Entry 5KDM (X-ray diffraction, 3.50 A resolution); this record covers chains C and D of the 4 polymer chains in the assembly.

Chain C:
Name: Death domain-associated protein 6
From: Homo sapiens
UniProtKB: Q9UER7 (DAXX_HUMAN); residue numbers follow UniProt; this construct covers 178-389
Chain sequence (212 residues; numbered 178 to 389; the number before each row is that of its first residue):
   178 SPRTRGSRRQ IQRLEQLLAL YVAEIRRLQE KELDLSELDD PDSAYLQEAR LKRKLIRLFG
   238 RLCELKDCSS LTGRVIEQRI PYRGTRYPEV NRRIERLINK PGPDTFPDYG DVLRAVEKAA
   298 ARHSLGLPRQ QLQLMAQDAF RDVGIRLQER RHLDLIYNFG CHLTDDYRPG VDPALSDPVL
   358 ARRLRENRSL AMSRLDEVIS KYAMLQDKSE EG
Disordered / not traced: 178-181, 387-389
Swiss-Prot annotation at these positions:
  - modified residue (Phosphoserine): Ser178, Ser213
  - mutagenesis: Gln206 (Q206L: Impairs interaction with histones H3 and H4), Ser220 (S220A: Abolishes interaction with histones H3 and H4), Tyr222 (Y222A/S: Abolishes interaction with histones H3 and H4; Y222E: Abolishes interaction with histone H3.3), Glu225 (E225L: Impairs interaction with histones H3 and H4), Lys229 (K229A/L: Impairs interaction with histones H3 and H4), Arg251 (R251A: Abolishes interaction with histones H3 and H4), Phe317 (F317A: Abolishes interaction with histones H3 and H4), Arg328 (R328A: Abolishes interaction with histones H3 and H4), Asp331 (D331A: Abolishes interaction with histones H3 and H4)
What the authors report for this chain:
  - mutagenesis - D342A/D343A: decreased binding to Major tegument protein (chain D)

Chain D:
Name: Major tegument protein
From: Epstein-Barr virus (strain AG876)
UniProtKB: Q1HVJ0 (MTP_EBVA8); numbering as in UniProt (aligned over 381-599)
Chain sequence (219 residues; each row starts with the number of its first residue):
   381 QALDTVRYDY GHYLIMLGPF QPWSGLTAPP CPYAESSWAQ AAVQTALELF SALYPAPCIS
   441 GYARPPGPSA VIEHLGSLVP KGGLLLFLSH LPDDVKDGLG EMGPARATGP GMQQFVSSYF
   501 LNPACSNVFI TVRQRGEKIN GRTVLQALGR ACDMAGCQHY VLGSTVPLGG LNFVNDLASP
   561 VSTAEMMDDF SPFFTVEFPP IQEEGASSPV PLDVDESMD
Disordered / not traced: 381-382, 401-412, 481-487, 582-599
Construct notes: conflict Ser587 (Arg in Q1HVJ0)
Swiss-Prot annotation at these positions:
  - mutagenesis: Tyr390 (Y390A: About 90% loss of co-localization with host DAXX in PML bodies), Lys461 (K461A: About 50% loss of co-localization with host DAXX in PML bodies)
What the authors report for this chain:
  - mutagenesis - D568A/D569A: decreased binding to DAXX
  - mutagenesis - D568A/D569A: decreased stability
  - mutagenesis - K461A: unchanged binding to DAXX
  - mutagenesis - Y390A/K461A, Y390A, K461A, V546A/L548A, V546S/L548S, D568A/D569A: decreased localization to PML-NBs
  - mutagenesis - V546D/L548D, D568A/D569A: decreased growth in response to B cell proliferation
  - mutagenesis - V546D/L548D, D568A/D569A: abolished binding to Death domain-associated protein 6 (chain C)
  - mutagenesis - Y390A/K461A, K461A, V546A/L548A, V546S/L548S: decreased binding to Death domain-associated protein 6 (chain C)

Interface between chain C and chain D:
Contacting residue pairs (21; chain C residue first):
  Gly250(C) - Asp569(D)
  Arg251(C) - Asp569(D)
  Val252(C) - Asp569(D)
  Val252(C) - Phe570(D)
  Gln255(C) - Ser571(D)  hydrogen bond
  Leu330(C) - Leu548(D)  hydrophobic
  Leu330(C) - Ser571(D)
  Asp331(C) - Asp569(D)
  Ile333(C) - Pro547(D)
  Ile333(C) - Leu548(D)  hydrophobic
  Tyr334(C) - Leu465(D)
  Tyr334(C) - Val546(D)  hydrophobic
  Tyr334(C) - Pro547(D)
  Tyr334(C) - Leu548(D)
  Tyr334(C) - Asp569(D)  hydrogen bond (side chain-backbone)
  Asn335(C) - Asp569(D)  hydrogen bond
  Asp342(C) - Asp389(D)
  Asp342(C) - Tyr390(D)  hydrogen bond (backbone-side chain)
  Asp343(C) - Lys461(D)  salt bridge
  Tyr344(C) - Tyr390(D)
  Arg345(C) - Pro460(D)
Also at the interface, not in a pair above, chain D (12 interface residues in all): Asp568
From the paper, about this interface:
  - residue pairs: Leu330(C)-Leu548(D) (hydrophobic contact), Ile333(C)-Leu548(D) (hydrophobic contact), Tyr334(C)-Leu548(D) (hydrophobic contact)
  - interface residues, chain C: Arg251(C), Val252(C), Gln255(C), Tyr334(C), Asn335(C), Asp342(C), Asp343(C), Tyr344(C), Arg345(C)
  - hot spots on chain C (mutagenesis) - Y334A: abolished binding to Major tegument protein (chain D)
  - hot spots on chain C (mutagenesis) - Y334A: decreased binding to BNRF1
  - interface residues, chain D: Tyr390(D), Pro460(D), Lys461(D)
  - hot spots on chain D (mutagenesis) - Y390A: decreased binding to DAXX

Overview:
Chain C and chain D form an interface of 13 and 12 residues respectively, with 4 hydrogen bonds and 1 salt
bridge. Polar contacts include Asp343(C)-Lys461(D), Gln255(C)-Ser571(D) and Tyr334(C)-Asp569(D). The authors
report hydrophobic contacts between Leu330(C) and Leu548(D), Ile333(C) and Leu548(D) and Tyr334(C) and
Leu548(D). The paper reports that Y390A/K461A, Y390A and K461A of chain D, among others, reduce localization
to PML-NBs; interface residues Arg251(C), Val252(C) and Tyr390(D) among others; 9 substitutions were tested in
all.
Chain C is Death domain-associated protein 6 (Homo sapiens) and chain D is Major tegument protein
(Epstein-Barr virus (strain AG876)); the structure, Crystal structure of EBV tegument protein BNRF1 in complex
with histone chaperone DAXX and histones H3.3-H4, was determined by X-ray diffraction.
